Entry 9LVK (electron microscopy, 3.59 A resolution); this record covers chains K and L of the 18 polymer chains in the assembly.

== Chain K (and L) ==
Molecule: GATOR2 complex protein MIOS
From: Homo sapiens
Notes: chain L of this document is another copy of the same molecule, construct and numbering; everything in this record applies to it too
UniProt: Q9NXC5 (MIOS_HUMAN); residues 1-875 here = UniProt positions 1-875
Chain sequence (875 residues; numbered 1 to 875; the number before each row is that of its first residue):
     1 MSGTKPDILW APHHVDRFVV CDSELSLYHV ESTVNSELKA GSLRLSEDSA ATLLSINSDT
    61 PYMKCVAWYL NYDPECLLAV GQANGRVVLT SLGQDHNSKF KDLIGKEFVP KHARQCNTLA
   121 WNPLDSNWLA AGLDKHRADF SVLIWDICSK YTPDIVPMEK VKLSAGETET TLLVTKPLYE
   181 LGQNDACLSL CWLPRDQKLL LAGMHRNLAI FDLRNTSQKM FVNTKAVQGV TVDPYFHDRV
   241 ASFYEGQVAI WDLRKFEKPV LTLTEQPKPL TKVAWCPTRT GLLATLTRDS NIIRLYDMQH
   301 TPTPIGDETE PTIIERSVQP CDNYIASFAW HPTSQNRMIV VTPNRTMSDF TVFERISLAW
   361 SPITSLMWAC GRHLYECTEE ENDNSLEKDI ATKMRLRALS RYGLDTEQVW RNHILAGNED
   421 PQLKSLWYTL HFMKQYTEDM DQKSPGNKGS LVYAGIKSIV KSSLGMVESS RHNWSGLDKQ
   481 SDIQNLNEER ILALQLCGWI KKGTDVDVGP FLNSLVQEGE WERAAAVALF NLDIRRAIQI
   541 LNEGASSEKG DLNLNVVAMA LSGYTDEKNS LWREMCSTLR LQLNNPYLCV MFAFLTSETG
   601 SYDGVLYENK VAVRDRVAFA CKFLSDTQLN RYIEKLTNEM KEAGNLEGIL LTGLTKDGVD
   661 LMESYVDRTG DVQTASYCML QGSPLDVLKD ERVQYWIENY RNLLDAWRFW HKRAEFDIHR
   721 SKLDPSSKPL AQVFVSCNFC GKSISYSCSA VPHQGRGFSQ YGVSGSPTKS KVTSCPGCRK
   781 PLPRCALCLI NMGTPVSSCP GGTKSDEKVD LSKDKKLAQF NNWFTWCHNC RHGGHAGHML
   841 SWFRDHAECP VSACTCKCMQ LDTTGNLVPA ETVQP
Disordered / not traced: 1-4, 30-54, 150-174, 302-311, 383-385, 441-449, 475-481, 746-769, 796-814, 864-875 (chain L: 1-4, 35-42, 150-172, 302-307, 380-387, 444-449, 476-482, 549-551, 741-774, 797-816, 864-875)
Metal / ion sites: Zn2+ site 1: Cys-737, Cys-740, Cys-775, Cys-778; Zn2+ site 2: Cys-785, Cys-788, His-835, His-838; Zn2+ site 3: Cys-827, Cys-830, Cys-856, Cys-858; Zn2+ site 4: Cys-830, His-832, Cys-849, Cys-854

== Interface between chain K and chain L ==
Pairs across the interface - 11 pairs, chain K then chain L:
  Arg-535(K) / Leu-571(L)
  Asn-553(K) / Asn-553(L)
  Val-556(K) / Asn-553(L)
  Val-556(K) / Val-556(L)  hydrophobic
  Val-556(K) / Val-557(L)  hydrophobic
  Met-559(K) / Leu-579(L)  hydrophobic
  Ala-560(K) / Val-556(L)
  Ala-560(K) / Met-559(L)  hydrophobic
  Ala-560(K) / Ala-560(L)
  Ser-562(K) / Met-575(L)
  Leu-571(K) / Arg-535(L)
Other interface residues (no listed pair), chain K (10 interface residues in all): Leu-552, Trp-572, Glu-574
Other interface residues (no listed pair), chain L (11 interface residues in all): Ser-562, Gly-563

== In short ==
10 residues of chain K and 11 residues of chain L are in contact. Cys-737(K), Cys-740(K), Cys-775(K) and
Cys-778(K) coordinate Zn2+ site 1. Cys-785(K), Cys-788(K), His-835(K) and His-838(K) coordinate Zn2+ site 2.
Both chains are GATOR2 complex protein MIOS (Homo sapiens). Entry 9LVK (Cryo-EM structure of CASTOR1 bound
human GATOR2 complex) was determined by electron microscopy together with 9LVJ and 9LWF from the same study.
